Entry 3MYW (X-ray diffraction, 2.50 A resolution); this record covers chains A and B of the 3 polymer chains in the assembly.

Chain A:
Name: Trypsin
Source organism: Sus scrofa
Notes: EC 3.4.21.4
UniProtKB: P00761 (TRYP_PIG); the construct lacks a stretch of the UniProt sequence and is renumbered around it, so the offset changes along the chain: 16-34 = UniProt 9-27; 37-67 = UniProt 28-58; 69-125 = UniProt 59-115; 127-130 = UniProt 116-119; 6 more segments
Chain sequence (223 residues; each row starts with the number of its first residue; note: 10 numbers in that range are skipped by the numbering (no residue carries them; nothing is unmodelled there)):
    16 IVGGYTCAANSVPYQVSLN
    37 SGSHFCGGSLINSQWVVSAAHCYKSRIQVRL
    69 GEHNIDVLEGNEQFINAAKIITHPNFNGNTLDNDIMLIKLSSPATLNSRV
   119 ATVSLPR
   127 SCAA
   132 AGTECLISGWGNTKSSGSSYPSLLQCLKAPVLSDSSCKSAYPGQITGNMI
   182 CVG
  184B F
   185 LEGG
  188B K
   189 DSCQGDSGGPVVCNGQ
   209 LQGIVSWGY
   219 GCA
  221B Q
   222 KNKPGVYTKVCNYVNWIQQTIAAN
Construct notes: variant Val-27 (Ile20 in P00761)
Disulfides: Cys-22/Cys-157, Cys-42/Cys-58, Cys-128/Cys-232, Cys-136/Cys-201, Cys-168/Cys-182, Cys-191/Cys-220
Bound ions: Ca2+: Glu-70, Asn-72, Val-75, Glu-80
UniProt features mapped onto this chain:
  - active site (Charge relay system): His-57, Asp-102, Ser-195
  - binding site (Ca(2+)): Glu-70, Asn-72, Val-75, Glu-80
  - site: Asp-189 (Required for specificity)

Chain B:
Name: Trypsin
Source organism: Sus scrofa
Notes: EC 3.4.21.4
UniProtKB: P00761 (TRYP_PIG); the construct lacks a stretch of the UniProt sequence and is renumbered around it, so the offset changes along the chain: 16-34 = UniProt 9-27; 37-67 = UniProt 28-58; 69-125 = UniProt 59-115; 127-130 = UniProt 116-119; 6 more segments
Chain sequence (223 residues; row label = number of the first residue in the row; note: 10 numbers in that range are skipped by the numbering (no residue carries them; nothing is unmodelled there)):
    16 IVGGYTCAANSVPYQVSLN
    37 SGSHFCGGSLINSQWVVSAAHCYKSRIQVRL
    69 GEHNIDVLEGNEQFINAAKIITHPNFNGNTLDNDIMLIKLSSPATLNSRV
   119 ATVSLPR
   127 SCAA
   132 AGTECLISGWGNTKSSGSSYPSLLQCLKAPVLSDSSCKSAYPGQITGNMI
   182 CVG
   84C F
   185 LEGG
   88C K
   189 DSCQGDSGGPVVCNGQ
   209 LQGIVSWGY
   219 GCA
  221C Q
   222 KNKPGVYTKVCNYVNWIQQTIAAN
Construct notes: variant Val-27 (Ile20 in P00761)
Disulfides: Cys-22/Cys-157, Cys-42/Cys-58, Cys-128/Cys-232, Cys-136/Cys-201, Cys-168/Cys-182, Cys-191/Cys-220
Bound ions: Ca2+: Glu-70, Asn-72, Val-75, Glu-80
UniProt features mapped onto this chain:
  - active site (Charge relay system): His-57, Asp-102, Ser-195
  - binding site (Ca(2+)): Glu-70, Asn-72, Val-75, Glu-80
  - site: Asp-189 (Required for specificity)

Chain A / chain B interface:
Contacting residue pairs (6):
  Asn-95(A) with Gly-174(B), hydrogen bond (side chain-backbone)
  Asn-97(A) with Pro-173(B); Gly-174(B)
  Thr-98(A) with Thr-98(B)
  Pro-173(A) with Asn-97(B)
  Gly-174(A) with Asn-95(B), hydrogen bond (backbone-side chain)

In short:
The chain A/chain B interface involves 5 residues from each chain, with 2 hydrogen bonds. The hydrogen-bonded
pair is Asn-95(A)/Gly-174(B). Curated annotation (UniProt) lists 3 active-site residues and 4 Ca2+-binding
residues on chain A; 3 active-site residues and 4 Ca2+-binding residues on chain B.
Chain A and chain B are both Trypsin (Sus scrofa); the structure, The Bowman-Birk type inhibitor from mung
bean in ternary complex with porcine trypsin, was determined by X-ray diffraction.
